9J2F - chains M and H of the 54 polymer chains in the assembly; structure by electron microscopy, 2.20 A resolution.

Chain M:
Molecule: Reaction center protein M chain
Organism: Blastochloris tepida
Reference sequence: A0A348FW73 (A0A348FW73_9HYPH); residues 0-331 here correspond to UniProt positions 1-332 (UniProt number = residue number + 1)
Amino-acid sequence (332 residues; numbered 0 to 331; the number before each row is that of its first residue; numbering starts at 0):
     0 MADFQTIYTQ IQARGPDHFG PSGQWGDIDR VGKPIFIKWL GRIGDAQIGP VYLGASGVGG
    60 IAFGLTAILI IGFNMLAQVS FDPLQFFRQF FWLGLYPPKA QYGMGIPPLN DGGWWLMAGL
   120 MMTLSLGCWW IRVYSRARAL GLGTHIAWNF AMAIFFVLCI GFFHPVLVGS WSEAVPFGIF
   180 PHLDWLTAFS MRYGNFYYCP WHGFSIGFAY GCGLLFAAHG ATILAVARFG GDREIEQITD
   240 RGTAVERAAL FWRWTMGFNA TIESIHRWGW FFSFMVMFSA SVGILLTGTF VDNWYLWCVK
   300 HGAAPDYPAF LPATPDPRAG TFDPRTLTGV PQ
Unresolved in the structure: 0
Metal / ion sites: Fe ion: H218, E233, H265 (shared with 2 residues of chain L)
Residues lining bound ligands:
  - bacteriochlorophyll b (BCB), molecule 1: A66, I67, M121, L125, F149, A152, I153, F155, V156, I159, F176, W184, L185, T186, F188, S189, F195, Y196, C198, W200, H201, S204, I205, A208, Y209, V275, M276, A279, G282, I283
  - bacteriochlorophyll b (BCB), molecule 2: M121, F155, V156, I159, V174, I178, F179, H181, L182, W184, L185
  - bacteriochlorophyll b (BCB), molecule 3: L185, Y196, Y209
  - bacteriochlorophyll b (BCB), molecule 4: Y196, H201, G202, I205, G206, Y209, G210, L213, F271
  - bacteriopheophytin b (BPB), molecule 1: G59, I60, G63, L64, I67, S124, L125, W128, V132, I145, N148, F149, A152, S272, V275, M276
  - bacteriopheophytin b (BPB), molecule 2: Y209, G212, L213, A216, A217, W251, T254, M255
  - menaquinone-7 (MQ7): L213, L214, A217, H218, T221, V244, A247, A248, W251, M255, F257, N258, A259, T260, I261, I264, W267, F271
  - 15-cis-1,2-dihydroneurosporene (NS5): I67, L68, I70, G71, F72, M74, L75, F85, F89, W114, L115, G118, L119, M121, T122, V156, L157, I159, G160, F161, W170, V174, P175, F176, G177, I178, H181
  - Ubiquinone-8 (UQ8), molecule 1: A54, F62, T122, L123, G126, C127, W129, I130, S134, W147, A150, I153, F154, L157
  - Ubiquinone-8 (UQ8), molecule 2: F86, R87, F89, F90

Chain H:
Molecule: Photosynthetic reaction center subunit H
Organism: Blastochloris tepida
Reference sequence: A0A348FW44 (A0A348FW44_9HYPH); numbering as in UniProt (aligned over 1-260)
Amino-acid sequence (260 residues; each row starts with the number of its first residue):
     1 MYYGALANHL DIAQLAWYGH WLVIWTVVLF YLRREDRREG YPLVEPLGLV KLPSPDVQSG
    61 ELPYPKTFTL YHGGTVQAPN PNRRYETREL KLAQTDGFEG APLAPTGNPM VDGVGPASWA
   121 ERSEVVDSTF EGKAKIVPLR AAPEFYIAEG DLDPRGLPVF GADGIEAGTV TDLWVDRSEY
   181 YFRYLEISVA GSARTALMPL GFASITKDGV KVQAILASQF ANVPRLQSRD QITLREEDKV
   241 SAYYAGGLLY ATPERAEPLL
Modified residues: M1 (N-formylmethionine; FME)

Interface between chain M and chain H:
Contacting residue pairs - 123 pairs, chain M then chain H:
  D2(M) - G201(H)
  Q4(M) - Y181(H)  hydrogen bond
  Q4(M) - F182(H)
  Q4(M) - L200(H)
  T8(M) - Y181(H)
  Q9(M) - D151(H)
  Q9(M) - I205(H)  hydrogen bond (side chain-backbone)
  I10(M) - I147(H)  hydrophobic
  I10(M) - D151(H)
  I10(M) - L152(H)
  I10(M) - F182(H)
  Q11(M) - I147(H)
  Q11(M) - A148(H)  hydrogen bond (backbone-backbone)
  Q11(M) - D151(H)  hydrogen bond (backbone-side chain)
  Q11(M) - F182(H)
  A12(M) - Y146(H)
  A12(M) - V175(H)  hydrophobic
  A12(M) - Y180(H)
  A12(M) - F182(H)  hydrophobic
  R13(M) - F145(H)
  R13(M) - Y146(H)  hydrogen bond (backbone-backbone)
  R13(M) - A148(H)
  G14(M) - E144(H)
  G14(M) - F145(H)
  G14(M) - Y180(H)
  P15(M) - E144(H)
  P15(M) - F145(H)
  P15(M) - Y180(H)  hydrogen bond (backbone-side chain)
  H17(M) - Y180(H)
  P20(M) - F130(H)  hydrophobic
  K37(M) - A148(H)
  K37(M) - E149(H)  hydrogen bond (side chain-backbone)
  K37(M) - D151(H)  salt bridge
  R41(M) - D151(H)  salt bridge
  P199(M) - W17(H)  hydrophobic
  W200(M) - A13(H)
  W200(M) - A16(H)
  W200(M) - W17(H)
  W200(M) - H20(H)  hydrogen bond
  F203(M) - W17(H)  hydrophobic
  F203(M) - H20(H)
  F203(M) - W21(H)
  F203(M) - I24(H)  hydrophobic
  F207(M) - I24(H)  hydrophobic
  R227(M) - P199(H)
  R227(M) - G201(H)
  R227(M) - F202(H)
  R227(M) - S241(H)  hydrogen bond (backbone-side chain)
  R227(M) - L248(H)
  F228(M) - S241(H)
  F228(M) - A245(H)  hydrophobic
  D231(M) - R183(H)  salt bridge
  R232(M) - D127(H)  salt bridge
  R232(M) - I136(H)
  R232(M) - R183(H)
  R232(M) - L234(H)
  R232(M) - E237(H)  salt bridge
  E235(M) - R122(H)
  E235(M) - D127(H)
  Q236(M) - R122(H)
  I237(M) - F68(H)  hydrophobic
  T238(M) - L70(H)
  T238(M) - V76(H)
  D239(M) - R83(H)  salt bridge
  D239(M) - R122(H)  salt bridge
  D239(M) - S123(H)  hydrogen bond (side chain-backbone)
  D239(M) - L234(H)
  R240(M) - E39(H)  salt bridge
  R240(M) - R83(H)  hydrogen bond (backbone-side chain)
  R240(M) - E86(H)  salt bridge
  R240(M) - A120(H)
  R240(M) - R122(H)
  G241(M) - A120(H)
  G241(M) - R122(H)
  G241(M) - D238(H)
  T242(M) - S118(H)  hydrogen bond (side chain-backbone)
  T242(M) - A120(H)
  T242(M) - D238(H)  hydrogen bond (backbone-side chain)
  E245(M) - R83(H)  salt bridge
  E245(M) - A120(H)
  R246(M) - P116(H)  hydrogen bond (side chain-backbone)
  R246(M) - S118(H)  hydrogen bond (side chain-backbone)
  R246(M) - A242(H)
  R246(M) - A245(H)
  R252(M) - Y41(H)  hydrogen bond
  R252(M) - L43(H)
  F257(M) - R33(H)
  N258(M) - R33(H)  hydrogen bond (backbone-side chain)
  N258(M) - D36(H)
  A259(M) - D36(H)
  T260(M) - E35(H)
  T260(M) - D36(H)
  T260(M) - E39(H)
  E262(M) - K66(H)  salt bridge
  E262(M) - F68(H)
  S263(M) - E35(H)
  S263(M) - D36(H)  hydrogen bond
  R266(M) - Y31(H)  hydrogen bond
  R266(M) - L32(H)
  R266(M) - E35(H)
  R266(M) - K66(H)
  W267(M) - V28(H)  hydrophobic
  W267(M) - L32(H)  hydrophobic
  W267(M) - D36(H)  hydrogen bond
  F270(M) - V27(H)  hydrophobic
  F270(M) - L32(H)  hydrophobic
  M274(M) - H20(H)
  M274(M) - I24(H)  hydrophobic
  F277(M) - H20(H)
  S278(M) - H20(H)  hydrogen bond
  T288(M) - Y3(H)
  F289(M) - Y3(H)
  F289(M) - G4(H)
  F289(M) - I12(H)  hydrophobic
  V290(M) - A13(H)  hydrophobic
  W296(M) - D11(H)  hydrogen bond
  W296(M) - A13(H)
  W296(M) - Q14(H)
  K299(M) - H9(H)
  K299(M) - D11(H)  salt bridge
  H300(M) - H9(H)  hydrogen bond
  H300(M) - D11(H)  salt bridge
  H300(M) - Q14(H)
Also at the interface, not in a pair above, chain M (56 interface residues in all): F3, F18, G19, L285, W293
Also at the interface, not in a pair above, chain H (72 interface residues in all): N8, R38, G40, G115, A117, W119, G150, L173, D176, E179, S204

In short:
56 residues of chain M face 72 of chain H across their interface, with 23 hydrogen bonds and 13 salt bridges.
Among the polar pairs are K37(M)-D151(H), R41(M)-D151(H) and D231(M)-R183(H). Ligands of chain M: 4 copies of
bacteriochlorophyll b, bacteriopheophytin b, menaquinone-7, 15-cis-1,2-dihydroneurosporene and Ubiquinone-8.
Here chain M is Reaction center protein M chain and chain H is Photosynthetic reaction center subunit H, both
from Blastochloris tepida. Entry 9J2F (Structure of photosynthetic LH1-RC complex from the purple bacterium
Blastochloris tepida) was determined by electron microscopy.
